1I1M - chains A and B of the 3 polymer chains in the assembly; structure by X-ray diffraction, 2.40 A resolution.

Chain A:
Name: Branched-chain amino acid aminotransferase
From: Escherichia coli
Notes: EC 2.6.1.42
UniProtKB: P0AB80 (ILVE_ECOLI); residues 0-308 here correspond to UniProt positions 1-309 (UniProt number = residue number + 1)
Sequence (309 residues; numbered 0 to 308; the number before each row is that of its first residue; numbering starts at 0):
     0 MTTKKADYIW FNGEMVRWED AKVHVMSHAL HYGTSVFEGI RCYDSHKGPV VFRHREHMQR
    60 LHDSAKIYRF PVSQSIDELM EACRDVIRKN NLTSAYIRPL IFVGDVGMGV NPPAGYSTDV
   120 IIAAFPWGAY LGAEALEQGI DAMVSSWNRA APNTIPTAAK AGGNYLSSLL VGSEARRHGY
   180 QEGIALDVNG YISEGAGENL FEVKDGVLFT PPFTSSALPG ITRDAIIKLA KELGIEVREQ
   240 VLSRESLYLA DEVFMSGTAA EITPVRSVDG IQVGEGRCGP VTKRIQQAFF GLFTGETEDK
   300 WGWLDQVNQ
Not modelled in the structure: 0-3, 308
Covalently attached groups: pyridoxal phosphate (PLP) linked to Lys159
Ligand contacts:
  - 4-methyl valeric acid (4MV): Phe36, Gly38, Tyr95, Arg97, Tyr129, Tyr164, Gly196, Gly256, Thr257, Ala258
  - pyridoxal phosphate (PLP): Gly38, His56, Arg59, Arg148, Tyr164, Glu193, Ala195, Gly196, Glu197, Asn198, Leu217, Gly219, Ile220, Thr221, Arg222, Ser255, Gly256, Thr257
Curated features (UniProtKB/Swiss-Prot):
  - modified residue: Lys159 (N6-(pyridoxal phosphate)lysine)
From the paper describing this entry:
  - contacts within the chain: Arg40-Thr257 (hydrogen bond), Arg40-Ala258 (hydrogen bond), Tyr95-Arg97 (hydrogen bond), Arg40-Trp126 (hydrogen bond), Arg40-Gly127 (hydrogen bond), Tyr129-Arg175 (water-mediated contact), Ala258-Glu260, Leu130-Thr262
  - binding site for 4-methyl valeric acid: Tyr31, Phe36, Tyr95, Val109, Tyr129, Tyr164, Thr257, Ala258
  - conformationally variable residues (order/disorder transition, side-chain flip): Arg40, Gly127 to Glu133

Chain B:
Name: Branched-chain amino acid aminotransferase
From: Escherichia coli
Notes: EC 2.6.1.42
UniProtKB: P0AB80 (ILVE_ECOLI); residues 500-808 here correspond to UniProt positions 1-309 (UniProt number = residue number - 499)
Sequence (309 residues; numbered 500 to 808; the number before each row is that of its first residue):
   500 MTTKKADYIW FNGEMVRWED AKVHVMSHAL HYGTSVFEGI RCYDSHKGPV VFRHREHMQR
   560 LHDSAKIYRF PVSQSIDELM EACRDVIRKN NLTSAYIRPL IFVGDVGMGV NPPAGYSTDV
   620 IIAAFPWGAY LGAEALEQGI DAMVSSWNRA APNTIPTAAK AGGNYLSSLL VGSEARRHGY
   680 QEGIALDVNG YISEGAGENL FEVKDGVLFT PPFTSSALPG ITRDAIIKLA KELGIEVREQ
   740 VLSRESLYLA DEVFMSGTAA EITPVRSVDG IQVGEGRCGP VTKRIQQAFF GLFTGETEDK
   800 WGWLDQVNQ
Not modelled in the structure: 500-503, 808
Covalently attached groups: pyridoxal phosphate (PLP) linked to Lys659
Ligand contacts:
  - 4-methyl valeric acid (4MV): Gly538, Tyr595, Arg597, Tyr629, Tyr664, Gly696, Gly756, Thr757, Ala758
  - pyridoxal phosphate (PLP): His556, Arg559, Arg648, Tyr664, Glu693, Ala695, Gly696, Glu697, Asn698, Leu717, Gly719, Ile720, Thr721, Arg722, Ser755, Gly756, Thr757
Curated features (UniProtKB/Swiss-Prot):
  - modified residue: Lys659 (N6-(pyridoxal phosphate)lysine)

Chain A / chain B interface:
Contacting residue pairs (20; chain A residue first):
  Leu185(A) with Asn652(B)
  Asn188(A) with Pro651(B)
  Gly189(A) with Pro651(B); Asn652(B)
  Tyr190(A) with Pro651(B), hydrophobic; Thr713(B), hydrogen bond (side chain-backbone)
  Val240(A) with Thr713(B)
  Leu241(A) with Thr713(B)
  Ser242(A) with Thr713(B)
  Arg243(A) with Asn652(B), hydrogen bond
  Glu244(A) with Pro651(B); Pro655(B); Thr656(B); Ala657(B), hydrogen bond (side chain-backbone)
  Tyr247(A) with Lys565(B), hydrogen bond (backbone-side chain)
  Leu248(A) with Asp562(B)
  Asp268(A) with Arg568(B), hydrogen bond (backbone-side chain)
  Gly269(A) with Arg568(B)
  Ile270(A) with Lys565(B); Arg568(B)
Also at the interface, not in a pair above, chain A (15 interface residues in all): Gln239
Also at the interface, not in a pair above, chain B (12 interface residues in all): Ile566, Asn688, Glu738

Overview:
15 residues of chain A face 12 of chain B across their interface; the contacts include 5 hydrogen bonds. Polar
pairs include Tyr190(A)-Thr713(B), Arg243(A)-Asn652(B) and Glu244(A)-Ala657(B). From the paper: a binding site
for 4-methyl valeric acid at Tyr31(A), Phe36(A) and Tyr95(A) among others; conformational variability at
Arg40(A) and Gly127(A).
Both chains are Branched-chain amino acid aminotransferase (Escherichia coli). Entry 1I1M (Crystal structure
of escherichia coli branched-chain amino acid aminotransferase) was determined by X-ray diffraction (same
publication as 1I1K and 1I1L).
